PDB entry 3RBB | X-ray diffraction, 2.35 A resolution | chains A and B

[Chain A]
Molecule: Protein Nef
Organism: HIV-1 M:B_ARV2/SF2
Reference sequence: P03407 (NEF_HV1A2); numbering as in UniProt (aligned over 45-210)
Sequence (166 residues; row label = number of the first residue in the row):
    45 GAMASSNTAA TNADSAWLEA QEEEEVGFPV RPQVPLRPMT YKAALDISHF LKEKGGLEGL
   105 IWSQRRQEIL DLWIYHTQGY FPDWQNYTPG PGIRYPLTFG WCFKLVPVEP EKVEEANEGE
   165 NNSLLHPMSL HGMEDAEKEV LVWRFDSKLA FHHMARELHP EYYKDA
Unresolved in the structure: 45-71, 209-210
Construct notes: engineered mutation Met47 (Ile in P03407), Ala48 (Thr in P03407), Ser59 (Cys in P03407), Ala210 (Cys in P03407)
Swiss-Prot annotation at these positions:
  - region: Glu66 to Glu69 (Acidic), Pro73 to Pro82 (SH3-binding), Glu112 to Trp128 (Mediates dimerization, Nef-PTE1 interaction), Val152 to Val184 (Binding to ATP6V1H)
  - motif: Pro76 to Pro79 (PxxP), Leu168, Leu169 (Dileucine internalization motif), Glu178, Asp179 (Diacidic)
  - site: Trp61, Leu62 (Cleavage)
  - mutagenesis: Arg75 (R75T: Complete loss of viral replication. Incapacity to trigger cellular activation, probably due to reduced interaction with the TCR environment), Ser107 (S107A: No effect), Leu168 to Leu169 (Partial loss of binding to NBP1), Glu178 to Asp179 (Partial loss of binding to NBP1)

[Chain B]
Molecule: Tyrosine-protein kinase HCK
Organism: Homo sapiens
Notes: EC 2.7.10.2
Reference sequence: P08631 (HCK_HUMAN); residue numbers follow UniProt; this construct covers 79-138
Sequence (61 residues; each row starts with the number of its first residue):
    78 MEDIIVVALY DYYSPFSWDL SFQKGDQMVV LEESGEWWKA RSLATRKEGY IPSNYVARVD
   138 S
Unresolved in the structure: 78
Construct notes: initiating methionine (78); engineered mutation Tyr90 (Glu in P08631), Ser91 (Ala in P08631), Pro92 (Ile in P08631), Phe93 (His in P08631), Ser94 (His in P08631), Trp95 (Glu in P08631)

[Chain A / chain B interface]
Pairs across the interface - 26 pairs, chain A then chain B:
  Arg75(A) with Tyr89(B); Tyr90(B), hydrogen bond (side chain-backbone); Tyr132(B), hydrogen bond
  Pro76(A) with Tyr87(B), hydrophobic; Tyr132(B), hydrogen bond (backbone-side chain)
  Gln77(A) with Asn131(B), hydrogen bond (backbone-side chain)
  Val78(A) with Trp114(B), hydrophobic; Pro129(B), hydrophobic; Tyr132(B), hydrophobic
  Pro79(A) with Glu113(B); Trp114(B), hydrogen bond (backbone-side chain); Pro129(B); Asn131(B)
  Arg81(A) with Trp114(B)
  Asp90(A) with Trp95(B)
  Phe94(A) with Pro92(B); Phe93(B), hydrophobic
  Trp117(A) with Phe93(B), hydrophobic
  Thr121(A) with Tyr89(B), hydrogen bond (backbone-side chain); Phe93(B); Trp114(B)
  Gln122(A) with Tyr89(B); Phe93(B); Trp95(B), hydrogen bond; Asp96(B), hydrogen bond; Trp114(B)
Also at the interface, not in a pair above, chain A (14 interface residues in all): Leu80, Ile91, Gly123
Also at the interface, not in a pair above, chain B (14 interface residues in all): Ser91, Ser130

[Overview]
Chain A and chain B each contribute 14 residues to their interface, with 8 hydrogen bonds. Among the polar
pairs are Arg75(A)-Tyr90(B), Arg75(A)-Tyr132(B) and Pro76(A)-Tyr132(B). From UniProt: 6 mutagenesis sites on
chain A.
Here chain A is Protein Nef (HIV-1 M:B_ARV2/SF2) and chain B is Tyrosine-protein kinase HCK (Homo sapiens).
Entry 3RBB (HIV-1 NEF protein in complex with engineered HCK SH3 domain) was determined by X-ray diffraction.
